PDB entry 8E9Z | electron microscopy, 2.69 A resolution | chains C and D of the 5 polymer chains in the assembly

[Chain C]
Molecule: Guanine nucleotide-binding protein G(I)/G(S)/G(T) subunit beta-1
From: Homo sapiens
UniProtKB: P62873 (GBB1_HUMAN); numbering as in UniProt (aligned over 2-340)
Chain sequence (368 residues; numbered 2 to 369; the number before each row is that of its first residue):
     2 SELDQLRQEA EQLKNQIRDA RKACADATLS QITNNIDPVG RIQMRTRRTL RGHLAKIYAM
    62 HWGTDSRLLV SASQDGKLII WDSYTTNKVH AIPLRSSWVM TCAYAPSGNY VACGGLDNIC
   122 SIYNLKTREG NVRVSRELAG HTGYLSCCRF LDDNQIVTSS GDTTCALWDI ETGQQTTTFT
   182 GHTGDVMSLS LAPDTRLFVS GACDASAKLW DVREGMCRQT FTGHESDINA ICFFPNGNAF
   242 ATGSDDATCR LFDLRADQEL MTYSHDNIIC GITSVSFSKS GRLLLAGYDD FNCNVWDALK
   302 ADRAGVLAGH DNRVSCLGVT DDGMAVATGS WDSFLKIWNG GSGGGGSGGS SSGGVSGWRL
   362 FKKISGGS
Not modelled in the structure: 341-369
Differences from the reference sequence: expression tag (341-369)
UniProt features mapped onto this chain:
  - modified residue: Ser2 (N-acetylserine), His266 (Phosphohistidine)
  - natural variant: Leu30 (L30F: In MRD42; uncertain significance), Arg52 (R52G: In MRD42), Gly64 (G64V: In MRD42), Asp76 (D76E: In MRD42; D76G: In MRD42), Gly77 (G77S: In MRD42), Lys78 (K78R: In MRD42), Ile80 (I80N: In MRD42; I80T: In MRD42), His91 (H91R: In MRD42; uncertain significance), Ala92 (A92T: In MRD42), Pro94 (P94S: In MRD42), Leu95 (L95P: In MRD42), Arg96 (R96L: In MRD42), 5 further natural variant entries in UniProt

[Chain D]
Molecule: Guanine nucleotide-binding protein G(I)/G(S)/G(O) subunit gamma-2
From: Homo sapiens
UniProtKB: P59768 (GBG2_HUMAN); residues 1-71 here = UniProt positions 1-71
Chain sequence (71 residues; row label = number of the first residue in the row):
     1 MASNNTASIA QARKLVEQLK MEANIDRIKV SKAAADLMAY CEAHAKEDPL LTPVPASENP
    61 FREKKFFCAI L
Not modelled in the structure: 1-5, 63-71
UniProt features mapped onto this chain:
  - modified residue: Ala2 (N-acetylalanine), Cys68 (Cysteine methyl ester)
  - lipidation: Cys68 (S-geranylgeranyl cysteine)

[Interface between chain C and chain D]
Residue-residue contacts - 69 pairs, chain C then chain D:
  Leu7(C) - Ala12(D)  hydrophobic
  Glu10(C) - Val16(D)
  Ala11(C) - Leu19(D)
  Leu14(C) - Val16(D)
  Leu14(C) - Leu19(D)  hydrophobic
  Gln17(C) - Ala23(D)
  Ile18(C) - Leu19(D)  hydrophobic
  Ile18(C) - Ala23(D)  hydrophobic
  Ala21(C) - Arg27(D)
  Ala24(C) - Lys29(D)  hydrogen bond (backbone-side chain)
  Cys25(C) - Ile28(D)
  Cys25(C) - Lys29(D)
  Cys25(C) - Val30(D)  hydrogen bond (backbone-backbone)
  Asp27(C) - Lys29(D)
  Asp27(C) - Val30(D)
  Asp27(C) - Ser31(D)  hydrogen bond
  Ala28(C) - Val30(D)
  Leu30(C) - Ala34(D)  hydrophobic
  Ile33(C) - Ser31(D)
  Thr34(C) - Met38(D)
  Ile37(C) - Met38(D)  hydrophobic
  Ile43(C) - Leu50(D)
  Arg48(C) - Phe61(D)
  Arg49(C) - Pro60(D)
  Arg49(C) - Phe61(D)
  Ser84(C) - Phe61(D)
  Tyr85(C) - Pro60(D)
  Tyr85(C) - Phe61(D)  hydrophobic
  Cys218(C) - Gln18(D)
  Cys218(C) - Glu22(D)  hydrogen bond
  Arg219(C) - Glu22(D)
  Gln220(C) - Glu22(D)  hydrogen bond (backbone-side chain)
  Thr221(C) - Glu22(D)
  Phe235(C) - Tyr40(D)  hydrophobic
  Phe235(C) - Cys41(D)  hydrophobic
  Pro236(C) - Tyr40(D)  hydrogen bond (backbone-side chain)
  Asn237(C) - Tyr40(D)
  Ala240(C) - Leu37(D)  hydrophobic
  Leu252(C) - Leu37(D)  hydrophobic
  Asp254(C) - Ala33(D)
  Asp254(C) - Leu37(D)
  Arg256(C) - Arg27(D)
  Arg256(C) - Ile28(D)  hydrogen bond (backbone-backbone)
  Arg256(C) - Asp36(D)  salt bridge
  Ala257(C) - Ile28(D)
  Asp258(C) - Arg27(D)  salt bridge
  Gln259(C) - Val30(D)
  Ser279(C) - Asp48(D)
  Lys280(C) - Glu47(D)  hydrogen bond (side chain-backbone)
  Lys280(C) - Asp48(D)
  Ser281(C) - Tyr40(D)
  Ser281(C) - Cys41(D)  hydrogen bond (backbone-side chain)
  Ser281(C) - His44(D)
  Ser281(C) - Asp48(D)  hydrogen bond
  Gly282(C) - Cys41(D)
  Arg283(C) - Cys41(D)
  Arg283(C) - Leu51(D)
  Leu284(C) - Leu50(D)  hydrophobic
  Leu286(C) - Leu50(D)  hydrophobic
  Leu300(C) - Met38(D)  hydrophobic
  Asp323(C) - Pro49(D)
  Gly324(C) - Pro49(D)
  Gly324(C) - Leu50(D)
  Met325(C) - Pro49(D)
  Met325(C) - Pro60(D)
  Ala326(C) - Phe61(D)  hydrophobic
  Val327(C) - Leu50(D)  hydrophobic
  Ile338(C) - Phe61(D)  hydrophobic
  Asn340(C) - Asn59(D)
Also at the interface, not in a pair above, chain C (54 interface residues in all): Glu3, Leu4, Ala26, Val40, Leu261
Also at the interface, not in a pair above, chain D (36 interface residues in all): Ser8, Ile9, Lys20, Ile25, Asp26, Glu42, Ala45, Val54, Arg62

[Overview]
Chain C and chain D form an interface of 54 and 36 residues respectively; the contacts include 10 hydrogen
bonds and 2 salt bridges. Among the polar pairs are Arg256(C)-Asp36(D), Asp258(C)-Arg27(D) and
Ala24(C)-Lys29(D).
Chain C is Guanine nucleotide-binding protein G(I)/G(S)/G(T) subunit beta-1 and chain D is Guanine
nucleotide-binding protein G(I)/G(S)/G(O) subunit gamma-2, both from Homo sapiens; the structure, CryoEM
structure of miniGq-coupled hM3R in complex with Iperoxo, was determined by electron microscopy, deposited
together with 8E9W, 8E9X, 8E9Y and 8EA0.
